Entry 6X98 (electron microscopy, 3.38 A resolution); this record covers chains A and B of the 12 polymer chains in the assembly.

[Chain A]
Molecule: BG505 HIV-1 Env gp120
Organism: Human immunodeficiency virus 1
UniProt: Q2N0S6 (Q2N0S6_9HIV1); the construct lacks a stretch of the UniProt sequence and is renumbered around it, so the offset changes along the chain: 31-141 = UniProt 30-140; 150-185 = UniProt 141-176; 188-309 = UniProt 187-308; 312-323 = UniProt 309-320; 2 more segments
Sequence (516 residues; numbered -4 to 513 plus 11 insertion-coded residues; 13 numbers in that range are skipped by the numbering (no residue carries them; nothing is unmodelled there); the number before each row is that of its first residue; a row labelled like 185A-185J holds insertion residues (185A, then the next letters in order); numbers below 1 keep their minus sign (Met-4 is residue -4)):
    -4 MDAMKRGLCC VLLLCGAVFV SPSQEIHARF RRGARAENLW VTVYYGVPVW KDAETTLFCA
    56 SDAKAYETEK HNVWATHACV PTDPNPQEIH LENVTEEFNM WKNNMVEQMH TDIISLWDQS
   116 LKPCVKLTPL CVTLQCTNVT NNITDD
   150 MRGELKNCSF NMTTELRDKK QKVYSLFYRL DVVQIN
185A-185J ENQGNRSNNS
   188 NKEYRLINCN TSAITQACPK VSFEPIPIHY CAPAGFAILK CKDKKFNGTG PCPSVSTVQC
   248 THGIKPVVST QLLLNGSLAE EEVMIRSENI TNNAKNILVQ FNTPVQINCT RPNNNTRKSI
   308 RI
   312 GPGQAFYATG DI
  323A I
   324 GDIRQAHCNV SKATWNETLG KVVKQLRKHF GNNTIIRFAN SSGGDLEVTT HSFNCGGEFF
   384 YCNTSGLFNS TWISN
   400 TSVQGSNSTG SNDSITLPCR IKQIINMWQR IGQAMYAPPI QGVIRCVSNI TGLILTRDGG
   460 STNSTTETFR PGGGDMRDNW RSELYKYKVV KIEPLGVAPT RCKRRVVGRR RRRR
Disordered / not traced: -4 to 34, 59-65, 185B-185J, 400-410, 459-462, 504-513
Disulfides: Cys54-Cys74, Cys119-Cys205, Cys126-Cys196, Cys131-Cys157, Cys218-Cys247, Cys228-Cys239, Cys296-Cys331, Cys378-Cys445, Cys385-Cys418
Glycans and other covalent adducts: N-acetylglucosamine (NAG) linked to Asn88, Asn133, Asn156, Asn160, Asn197, Asn234, Asn262, Asn276, Asn295, Asn301, Asn332, Asn339, Asn363, Asn386, Asn392, Asn448
Construct notes: expression tag (-4 to 30); engineered mutation Asn332 (Thr330 in Q2N0S6), Cys501 (Ala498 in Q2N0S6), Arg509 (Glu506 in Q2N0S6), Arg510 (Lys507 in Q2N0S6), Arg512 (Ala509 in Q2N0S6), Arg513 (Val510 in Q2N0S6)

[Chain B]
Molecule: BG505 HIV-1 Env gp41
Organism: Human immunodeficiency virus 1
UniProt: Q2N0S6 (Q2N0S6_9HIV1); residues 512-664 here correspond to UniProt positions 509-661 (UniProt number = residue number - 3)
Sequence (153 residues; row label = number of the first residue in the row):
   512 AVGIGAVFLG FLGAAGSTMG AASMTLTVQA RNLLSGIVQQ QSNLLRAPEA QQHLLKLTVW
   572 GIKQLQARVL AVERYLRDQQ LLGIWGCSGK LICCTNVPWN SSWSNRNLSE IWDNMTWLQW
   632 DKEISNYTQI IYGLLEESQN QQEKNEQDLL ALD
Disordered / not traced: 512-520, 547-567, 664
Disulfides: Cys598-Cys604
Construct notes: engineered mutation Pro559 (Ile556 in Q2N0S6), Cys605 (Thr602 in Q2N0S6)

[How chain A and chain B interact]
Cross-chain cystine bridges: Cys501(A)-Cys605(B)
Contacting residue pairs (91):
  Trp35(A) with Val608(B); Pro609(B), hydrophobic; Trp610(B)
  Val36(A) with Thr606(B), hydrogen bond (backbone-side chain); Val608(B), hydrogen bond (backbone-backbone); Pro609(B); Trp610(B), hydrophobic; Ile642(B), hydrophobic
  Thr37(A) with Ile603(B); Cys604(B)
  Val38(A) with Trp596(B), hydrophobic; Leu602(B); Ile603(B); Cys604(B), hydrogen bond (backbone-backbone); Thr606(B); Leu646(B), hydrophobic
  Tyr39(A) with Ser534(B); Leu602(B); Ile603(B), hydrophobic; Trp623(B); Trp628(B), hydrophobic
  Tyr40(A) with Leu537(B); Leu544(B); Gln590(B), hydrogen bond; Leu602(B), hydrogen bond (backbone-backbone)
  Gly41(A) with Leu537(B); Gln540(B)
  Val42(A) with Leu537(B); Trp628(B), hydrophobic
  Pro43(A) with Trp628(B)
  Val44(A) with Trp628(B); Leu629(B)
  Trp45(A) with Leu523(B), hydrophobic; Ala526(B), hydrophobic; Leu629(B), hydrophobic
  Lys46(A) with Asp632(B), salt bridge
  Thr51(A) with Lys574(B)
  Leu52(A) with Lys574(B), hydrogen bond (backbone-side chain)
  Cys54(A) with Trp571(B), hydrophobic
  Trp69(A) with Trp571(B)
  Ala70(A) with Trp571(B)
  Cys74(A) with Trp571(B), hydrophobic
  Val75(A) with Gln575(B)
  Ile84(A) with Gly521(B)
  Leu86(A) with Leu523(B)
  Glu87(A) with Gly527(B)
  Asn88(A) with Gly527(B)
  Val89(A) with Ala526(B), hydrophobic; Gly527(B)
  Asp107(A) with Trp571(B), hydrogen bond; Lys574(B), salt bridge
  Ser110(A) with Val570(B)
  Leu111(A) with Val570(B), hydrophobic; Trp571(B), hydrophobic
  Gln114(A) with Thr569(B); Val570(B), hydrogen bond (side chain-backbone)
  Ile215(A) with Trp571(B), hydrophobic
  Ala221(A) with Leu544(B); Leu545(B); Ala582(B); Arg585(B), hydrogen bond (backbone-side chain)
  Gly222(A) with Asn543(B)
  Phe223(A) with Arg585(B)
  Ile491(A) with Phe522(B), hydrophobic; Leu523(B), hydrophobic
  Pro493(A) with Asp589(B)
  Leu494(A) with Asp589(B); Leu593(B), hydrophobic
  Val496(A) with Trp628(B); Trp631(B), hydrogen bond (backbone-side chain); Ile635(B); Ile642(B), hydrophobic
  Ala497(A) with Met530(B), hydrophobic; Trp623(B), hydrophobic; Trp631(B)
  Pro498(A) with Trp610(B), hydrophobic; Leu619(B); Ile622(B), hydrophobic; Trp623(B), hydrogen bond (backbone-side chain); Trp631(B)
  Thr499(A) with Trp623(B)
  Arg500(A) with Leu619(B)
  Cys501(A) with Cys605(B), disulfide
  Lys502(A) with Thr606(B)
  Arg503(A) with Trp596(B), hydrogen bond (side chain-backbone); Gly597(B), hydrogen bond (side chain-backbone); Cys598(B); Cys605(B), hydrogen bond (side chain-backbone); Thr606(B), hydrogen bond (backbone-backbone); Gln650(B), hydrogen bond; Gln653(B), hydrogen bond
Also at the interface, not in a pair above, chain A (50 interface residues in all): Phe53, Thr71, Ala73, Ala224, Leu226, Thr244, Gly495
Also at the interface, not in a pair above, chain B (55 interface residues in all): Gly524, Ala525, Ala533, Ala541, Ser546, Tyr586, Leu592, Lys601, Trp614, Tyr643

[In short]
50 residues of chain A and 55 residues of chain B are in contact; the contacts include 1 disulfide bond, 17
hydrogen bonds and 2 salt bridges. Among the polar pairs are Lys46(A)-Asp632(B), Asp107(A)-Lys574(B) and
Val36(A)-Thr606(B).
Chain A is BG505 HIV-1 Env gp120 and chain B is BG505 HIV-1 Env gp41, both from Human immunodeficiency virus
1; the structure, Cryo-EM model of HIV-1 Env BG505 SOSIP.664 in complex with rabbit monoclonal antibody 11B
fragment antigen ..., was determined by electron microscopy.
